PDB entry 4YMV | X-ray diffraction, 3.00 A resolution | chains D and C of the 4 polymer chains in the assembly

[Chain D (and C)]
Protein: ABC-type amino acid transport system, permease component
From: Caldanaerobacter subterraneus subsp. tengcongensis MB4
Notes: chain C of this document is another copy of the same molecule, construct and numbering; everything in this record applies to it too
Reference sequence: Q8RCC3 (Q8RCC3_CALS4); numbering as in UniProt (aligned over 1-220)
Sequence (220 residues; numbered 1 to 220; the number before each row is that of its first residue):
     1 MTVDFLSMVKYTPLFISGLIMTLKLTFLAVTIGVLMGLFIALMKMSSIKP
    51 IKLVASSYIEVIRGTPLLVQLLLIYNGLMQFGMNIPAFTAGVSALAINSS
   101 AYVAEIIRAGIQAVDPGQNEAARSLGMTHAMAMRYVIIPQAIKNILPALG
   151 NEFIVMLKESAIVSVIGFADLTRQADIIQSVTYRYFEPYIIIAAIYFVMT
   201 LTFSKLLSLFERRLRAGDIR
Disordered / not traced: 216-220 (chain C: 215-220)
From the paper describing this entry:
  - mutagenesis - Y189A: abolished catalytic activity
  - mutagenesis - E152A: increased catalytic activity (ArtI/Arg/His-stimulated ATPase activity)

[Chain D / chain C interface]
Contacting residue pairs - 65 pairs, chain D then chain C:
  Met1(D) with Gln80(C), hydrogen bond (backbone-backbone)
  Glu60(D) with Phe197(C); Leu201(C)
  Val61(D) with Phe197(C), hydrophobic
  Arg63(D) with Lys158(C), hydrogen bond (backbone-side chain)
  Gly64(D) with Lys158(C); Tyr196(C); Phe197(C); Thr200(C), hydrogen bond (backbone-side chain)
  Thr65(D) with Lys158(C); Ala193(C)
  Pro66(D) with Lys158(C); Tyr196(C), hydrophobic
  Leu68(D) with Ala161(C); Ser164(C); Thr172(C)
  Val69(D) with Thr172(C); Ala193(C), hydrophobic; Tyr196(C), hydrophobic
  Leu72(D) with Tyr189(C)
  Leu73(D) with Phe186(C); Tyr189(C), hydrophobic; Ile190(C), hydrophobic
  Asn76(D) with Tyr185(C); Tyr189(C)
  Gly77(D) with Tyr185(C); Phe186(C)
  Gln80(D) with Met1(C); Arg184(C); Tyr185(C), hydrogen bond (side chain-backbone); Phe186(C), hydrogen bond (side chain-backbone); Glu187(C), hydrogen bond
  Phe81(D) with Phe186(C), hydrophobic
  Tyr102(D) with Lys158(C), hydrogen bond
  Lys158(D) with Arg63(C), hydrogen bond (side chain-backbone); Gly64(C); Thr65(C); Pro66(C); Tyr102(C), hydrogen bond
  Ala161(D) with Leu68(C)
  Ile162(D) with Leu68(C), hydrophobic
  Ser164(D) with Leu68(C)
  Val165(D) with Val165(C), hydrophobic
  Thr172(D) with Val69(C)
  Arg184(D) with Gln80(C)
  Tyr185(D) with Asn76(C); Gly77(C); Gln80(C), hydrogen bond (backbone-side chain)
  Phe186(D) with Leu73(C); Gly77(C); Gln80(C), hydrogen bond (backbone-side chain); Phe81(C), hydrophobic
  Glu187(D) with Gln80(C), hydrogen bond
  Tyr189(D) with Leu72(C); Leu73(C), hydrophobic; Asn76(C)
  Ile190(D) with Leu73(C), hydrophobic
  Ala193(D) with Thr65(C); Val69(C), hydrophobic
  Tyr196(D) with Gly64(C); Pro66(C), hydrophobic
  Phe197(D) with Glu60(C); Val61(C), hydrophobic; Gly64(C)
  Thr200(D) with Gly64(C), hydrogen bond (side chain-backbone)
Interface residues without a listed pair, chain D (37 interface residues in all): Val3, Met79, Asp176, Tyr183, Leu201
Interface residues without a listed pair, chain C (37 interface residues in all): Met79, Ile162, Asp176, Tyr183, Ile192

[Overview]
The chain D/chain C interface involves 37 residues from each chain; the contacts include 13 hydrogen bonds.
Polar contacts include Arg63(D)-Lys158(C), Gly64(D)-Thr200(C) and Gln80(D)-Tyr185(C). The paper reports that
Y189A of chain D abolishes catalytic activity; E152A of chain D increases catalytic activity
(ArtI/Arg/His-stimulated ATPase activity).
Chain D and chain C are both ABC-type amino acid transport system, permease component (Caldanaerobacter
subterraneus subsp. tengcongensis MB4); the structure, Crystal structure of an amino acid ABC transporter with
ATPs, was determined by X-ray diffraction together with 4YMS, 4YMT, 4YMU, 4YMW and 4YMX from the same study.
